Entry 8EI9 (X-ray diffraction, 3.90 A resolution); this record covers chains C and B of the 3 polymer chains in the assembly.

Chain C:
Molecule: H332
Sequence (23 residues; row label = number of the first residue in the row; numbering starts at 0):
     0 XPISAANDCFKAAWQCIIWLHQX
Not modelled in the structure: 0-4, 22
Modified residues: ACE (acetyl group) at position 0; NH2 (amino group) at position 22
Covalently attached groups: N,N'-(1,4-phenylene)diacetamide (WHL) linked to C8, C15
Residues lining bound ligands: N,N'-(1,4-phenylene)diacetamide (WHL): D7, A11, A12

Chain B:
Molecule: E3 ubiquitin-protein ligase Mdm2
From: Homo sapiens
Notes: EC 2.3.2.27; fragment: P53 binding domain
Reference sequence: Q00987 (MDM2_HUMAN); residues 17-111 here = UniProt positions 17-111
Sequence (95 residues; row label = number of the first residue in the row):
    17 SQIPASEQETLVRPKPLLLKLLKSVGAQKDTYTMKEVLFYLGQYIMTKRL
    67 YDEKQQHIVYCSNDLLGDLFGVPSFSVKEHRKIYTMIYRNLVVVN
Not modelled in the structure: 17-24, 111

Interface between chain C and chain B:
Pairs across the interface (20; chain C residue first):
  A5(C) - Y67(B)  hydrogen bond (backbone-side chain)
  A5(C) - Q72(B)
  N6(C) - M62(B)
  N6(C) - Y67(B)
  C8(C) - Q72(B)
  F9(C) - I61(B)  hydrophobic
  F9(C) - Y67(B)  hydrophobic
  F9(C) - Q72(B)  hydrogen bond (backbone-side chain)
  F9(C) - V75(B)  hydrophobic
  A12(C) - V93(B)  hydrophobic
  W13(C) - L54(B)
  W13(C) - L57(B)  hydrophobic
  C15(C) - K94(B)  hydrogen bond
  I16(C) - V93(B)
  I16(C) - Y100(B)  hydrogen bond (backbone-side chain)
  I17(C) - L54(B)
  L19(C) - Y100(B)
  H20(C) - L54(B)
  Q21(C) - M50(B)
  Q21(C) - Y100(B)
Also at the interface, not in a pair above, chain C (14 interface residues in all): D7, K10
Also at the interface, not in a pair above, chain B (17 interface residues in all): K51, F55, G58, H96, I99, Y104
Interface features reported in the paper:
  - interface residues, chain C: F9(C), W13(C), I16(C)

Summary:
14 residues of chain C face 17 of chain B across their interface; the contacts include 4 hydrogen bonds. Among
the polar pairs are A5(C)-Y67(B), F9(C)-Q72(B) and C15(C)-K94(B). Covalently linked
N,N'-(1,4-phenylene)diacetamide: at C15(C). From the paper: interface residues F9(C), W13(C) and I16(C).
Here chain C is H332 and chain B is E3 ubiquitin-protein ligase Mdm2 (Homo sapiens). Entry 8EI9 (Crystal
structure of beta-catenin and the MDM2 p53-binding domain in complex with H332, a Helicon Polypeptide) was
determined by X-ray diffraction together with 8EHZ, 8EI0, 8EI1, 8EI2, 8EI3, 8EI5 and 6 further entries from
the same study.
